8SPO - chains I and M of the 16 polymer chains in the assembly; structure by electron microscopy, 2.98 A resolution.

# Chain I (and M)
Protein: TIR domain-containing protein
Source organism: Maribacter polysiphoniae
Notes: chain M of this document is another copy of the same molecule, construct and numbering; everything in this record applies to it too
UniProt: A0A316E683 (A0A316E683_9FLAO); numbering as in UniProt (aligned over 2-452)
Amino-acid sequence (451 residues; row label = number of the first residue in the row):
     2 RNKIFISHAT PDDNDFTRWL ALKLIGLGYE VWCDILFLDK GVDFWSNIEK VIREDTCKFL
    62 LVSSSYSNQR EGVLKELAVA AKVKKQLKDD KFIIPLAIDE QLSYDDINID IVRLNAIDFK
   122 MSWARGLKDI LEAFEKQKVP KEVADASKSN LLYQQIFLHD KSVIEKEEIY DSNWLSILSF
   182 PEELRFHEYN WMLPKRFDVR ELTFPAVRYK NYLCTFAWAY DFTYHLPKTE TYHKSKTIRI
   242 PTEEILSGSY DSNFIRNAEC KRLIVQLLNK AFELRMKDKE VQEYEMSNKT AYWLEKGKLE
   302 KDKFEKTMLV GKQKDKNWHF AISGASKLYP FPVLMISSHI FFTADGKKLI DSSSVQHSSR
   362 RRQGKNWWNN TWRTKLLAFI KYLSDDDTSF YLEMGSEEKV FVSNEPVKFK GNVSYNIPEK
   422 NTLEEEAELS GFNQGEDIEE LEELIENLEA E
Unresolved in the structure: 157-168, 187-199, 218-240, 421-452 (chain M: 190-199, 223-237, 421-452)
Ligand contacts: NAD (nicotinamide-adenine-dinucleotide): H9, A10, T11, D35, L39, F45, W46, I49, R71, E77
From the paper describing this entry:
  - catalytic residues: D35, E77
  - binding site for NAD: H9, F45, W46, R71, Y105, N116
  - mutagenesis - F45A/W46A, Y105A, N116W: decreased catalytic activity on NAD
  - mutagenesis - G42R/D44R, D106R/D111R/V113R, V113R: abolished catalytic activity

# Chain I / chain M interface
Contacting residue pairs (16; chain I residue first):
  L39(I) - N116(M)
  D40(I) - N116(M)  hydrogen bond (backbone-side chain)
  D40(I) - K137(M)  salt bridge
  K41(I) - N116(M)
  K41(I) - A117(M)
  K41(I) - I118(M)
  G42(I) - L115(M)
  G42(I) - N116(M)  hydrogen bond (backbone-backbone)
  G42(I) - A117(M)
  V43(I) - R114(M)
  V43(I) - L115(M)
  V43(I) - N116(M)  hydrogen bond (backbone-backbone)
  D44(I) - R114(M)  salt bridge
  D44(I) - L115(M)
  F45(I) - R114(M)
  S47(I) - R114(M)  hydrogen bond

# In short
8 residues of chain I and 6 residues of chain M are in contact, with 4 hydrogen bonds and 2 salt bridges.
Polar contacts include D40(I)-K137(M), D44(I)-R114(M) and D40(I)-N116(M). From the paper: catalytic residues
D35(I) and E77(I); F45A/W46A, Y105A and N116W of chain I reduce catalytic activity on NAD; 6 substitutions
were tested in all.
Both chains are TIR domain-containing protein (Maribacter polysiphoniae). Entry 8SPO (Tetramerized activation
of MapSPARTA bound with NAD+) was determined by electron microscopy (same publication as 8FEX, 8FFI, 8SP0,
8SP3 and 8SQU).
